PDB entry 8VMJ | electron microscopy, 3.10 A resolution | chains S and D of the 10 polymer chains in the assembly

Chain S:
Molecule: Histone H2B
Source organism: Xenopus laevis
Reference sequence: A0A8J1LZU9 (A0A8J1LZU9_XENLA); residues 27-122 here correspond to UniProt positions 31-126 (UniProt number = residue number + 4)
Sequence (96 residues; each row starts with the number of its first residue):
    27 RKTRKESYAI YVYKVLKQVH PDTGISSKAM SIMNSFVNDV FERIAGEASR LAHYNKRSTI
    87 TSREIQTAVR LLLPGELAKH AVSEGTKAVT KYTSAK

Chain D:
Molecule: 157-nt DNA strand
Source organism: Homo sapiens
Sequence (157 nucleotides; numbered 1 to 157; the number before each row is that of its first residue):
     1 GCTGCCGGCG GCTGGAGAAT CCCGGTGCCG AGGCCGCTCA ATTGGTCGTA GACAGCTCTA
    61 GCACCGCTTA AACGCACGTA CGCGCTGTCC CCCGCGTTTA AACCGCCAAG GGGATTACTC
   121 CCTAGTCTCC AGGCACGTCT CAGATATATA CATCCTG

Interface between chain S and chain D:
Residue-residue contacts (8; chain S residue first):
  Thr29(S) - DA114(D)  hydrogen bond to the phosphate
  Tyr39(S) - DA31(D)  sugar contact
  Tyr39(S) - DG32(D)  phosphate contact
  Gly50(S) - DA31(D)  phosphate contact
  Ile51(S) - DA31(D)  phosphate contact
  Arg83(S) - DA50(D)  phosphate contact
  Ser84(S) - DA50(D)  phosphate contact
  Thr85(S) - DA50(D)  hydrogen bond to the phosphate
Interface residues without a listed pair, chain S (9 interface residues in all): Arg30, Ser53
Interface residues without a listed pair, chain D (8 interface residues in all): DG30, DT38, DC39, DT49

Overview:
9 residues of chain S and 8 residues of chain D are in contact; the contacts include 2 hydrogen bonds. Polar
contacts include Thr29(S)-DA114(D) and Thr85(S)-DA50(D).
Here chain S is Histone H2B (Xenopus laevis) and chain D is a 157-nt DNA strand (Homo sapiens). Entry 8VMJ
(H3K4me3 nucleosome bound to PRC2_AJ119-450) was determined by electron microscopy (same publication as 8VMI,
8VML, 8VMN, 8VNV, 8VNZ, 8VO0 and 8VOB).
